6HV3 - chains R and S of the 28 polymer chains in the assembly; structure by X-ray diffraction, 2.70 A resolution.

Chain R:
Protein: Proteasome subunit alpha type-5
Source organism: Saccharomyces cerevisiae (strain ATCC 204508 / S288c)
Notes: EC 3.4.25.1
UniProt: P32379 (PSA5_YEAST); residues -7 to 252 here correspond to UniProt positions 1-260 (UniProt number = residue number + 8)
Chain sequence (260 residues; row label = number of the first residue in the row; numbers below 1 keep their minus sign (Met-7 is residue -7)):
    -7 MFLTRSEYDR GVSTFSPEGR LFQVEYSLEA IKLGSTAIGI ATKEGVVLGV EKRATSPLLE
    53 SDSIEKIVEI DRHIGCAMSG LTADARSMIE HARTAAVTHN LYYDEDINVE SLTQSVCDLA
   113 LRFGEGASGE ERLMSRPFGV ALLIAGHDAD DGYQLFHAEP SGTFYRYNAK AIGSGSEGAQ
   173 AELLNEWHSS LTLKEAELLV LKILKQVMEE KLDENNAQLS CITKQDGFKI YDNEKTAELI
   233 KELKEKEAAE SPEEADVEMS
Not modelled in the structure: -7 to 0, 118-124, 243-252

Chain S:
Protein: Proteasome subunit alpha type-6
Source organism: Saccharomyces cerevisiae (strain ATCC 204508 / S288c)
Notes: EC 3.4.25.1
UniProt: P40302 (PSA6_YEAST); residues 0-233 here correspond to UniProt positions 1-234 (UniProt number = residue number + 1)
Chain sequence (234 residues; each row starts with the number of its first residue; numbering starts at 0):
     0 MFRNNYDGDT VTFSPTGRLF QVEYALEAIK QGSVTVGLRS NTHAVLVALK RNADELSSYQ
    60 KKIIKCDEHM GLSLAGLAPD ARVLSNYLRQ QCNYSSLVFN RKLAVERAGH LLCDKAQKNT
   120 QSYGGRPYGV GLLIIGYDKS GAHLLEFQPS GNVTELYGTA IGARSQGAKT YLERTLDTFI
   180 KIDGNPDELI KAGVEAISQS LRDESLTVDN LSIAIVGKDT PFTIYDGEAV AKYI
Not modelled in the structure: 0-2
Curated features (UniProtKB/Swiss-Prot):
  - modified residue: Ser13 (Phosphoserine)
  - cross-link: Lys190 (Glycyl lysine isopeptide (Lys-Gly) (interchain with G-Cter in ubiquitin))

How chain R and chain S interact:
Pairs across the interface (47):
  Arg2(R) with Gly7(S)
  Gly3(R) with Gly7(S)
  Ser5(R) with Arg125(S)
  Thr6(R) with Gly7(S), hydrogen bond (side chain-backbone); Gln20(S)
  Phe7(R) with Gln20(S), hydrogen bond (backbone-side chain); Tyr23(S); Ala24(S), hydrophobic; Leu76(S), hydrophobic; Arg125(S); Pro126(S); Gly128(S)
  Ser8(R) with Tyr23(S)
  Pro9(R) with Tyr23(S), hydrophobic; Glu26(S)
  Glu10(R) with Glu26(S); Gln30(S)
  Gly11(R) with Tyr23(S); Ala27(S)
  Leu13(R) with Arg125(S)
  Gln106(R) with Arg81(S), hydrogen bond
  Asp110(R) with Arg81(S), salt bridge
  Leu113(R) with Pro78(S), hydrophobic; Asp79(S); Arg125(S)
  Ser153(R) with Pro78(S)
  Gly154(R) with Pro78(S)
  Thr155(R) with Gln59(S)
  Phe156(R) with Gln59(S)
  Tyr157(R) with Arg50(S), hydrogen bond (side chain-backbone); Ala52(S); Ser56(S); Ser57(S); Gln59(S)
  Arg158(R) with Ser56(S); Ser57(S), hydrogen bond (backbone-backbone)
  Tyr159(R) with Ala52(S); Asp53(S); Leu55(S); Ser56(S)
  Asn160(R) with Leu55(S), hydrogen bond (backbone-backbone)
  Ala161(R) with Leu55(S)
  Gln172(R) with Asp53(S), hydrogen bond; Leu55(S)
  Leu176(R) with Glu54(S); Leu55(S), hydrophobic
  Trp179(R) with Leu55(S), hydrophobic
Also at the interface, not in a pair above, chain R (27 interface residues in all): Glu117, Leu175
Also at the interface, not in a pair above, chain S (26 interface residues in all): Asp6, Asn51, Tyr122, Gly123

Summary:
27 residues of chain R and 26 residues of chain S are in contact; the contacts include 7 hydrogen bonds and 1
salt bridge. Polar pairs include Asp110(R)-Arg81(S), Thr6(R)-Gly7(S) and Phe7(R)-Gln20(S).
Here chain R is Proteasome subunit alpha type-5 and chain S is Proteasome subunit alpha type-6, both from
Saccharomyces cerevisiae (strain ATCC 204508 / S288c). Entry 6HV3 (Yeast 20S proteasome with human beta2i
(1-53)) was determined by X-ray diffraction together with 6HTB, 6HTC, 6HTD, 6HTP, 6HTR, 6HUB and 30 further
entries from the same study.
